PDB entry 1SMY | X-ray diffraction, 2.70 A resolution | chains C and F of the 6 polymer chains in the assembly

Chain C:
Name: DNA-directed RNA polymerase beta chain
Organism: Thermus thermophilus
Notes: EC 2.7.7.6
UniProtKB: Q8RQE9 (RPOB_THETH); numbering as in UniProt (aligned over 1-1119)
Chain sequence (1119 residues; each row starts with the number of its first residue):
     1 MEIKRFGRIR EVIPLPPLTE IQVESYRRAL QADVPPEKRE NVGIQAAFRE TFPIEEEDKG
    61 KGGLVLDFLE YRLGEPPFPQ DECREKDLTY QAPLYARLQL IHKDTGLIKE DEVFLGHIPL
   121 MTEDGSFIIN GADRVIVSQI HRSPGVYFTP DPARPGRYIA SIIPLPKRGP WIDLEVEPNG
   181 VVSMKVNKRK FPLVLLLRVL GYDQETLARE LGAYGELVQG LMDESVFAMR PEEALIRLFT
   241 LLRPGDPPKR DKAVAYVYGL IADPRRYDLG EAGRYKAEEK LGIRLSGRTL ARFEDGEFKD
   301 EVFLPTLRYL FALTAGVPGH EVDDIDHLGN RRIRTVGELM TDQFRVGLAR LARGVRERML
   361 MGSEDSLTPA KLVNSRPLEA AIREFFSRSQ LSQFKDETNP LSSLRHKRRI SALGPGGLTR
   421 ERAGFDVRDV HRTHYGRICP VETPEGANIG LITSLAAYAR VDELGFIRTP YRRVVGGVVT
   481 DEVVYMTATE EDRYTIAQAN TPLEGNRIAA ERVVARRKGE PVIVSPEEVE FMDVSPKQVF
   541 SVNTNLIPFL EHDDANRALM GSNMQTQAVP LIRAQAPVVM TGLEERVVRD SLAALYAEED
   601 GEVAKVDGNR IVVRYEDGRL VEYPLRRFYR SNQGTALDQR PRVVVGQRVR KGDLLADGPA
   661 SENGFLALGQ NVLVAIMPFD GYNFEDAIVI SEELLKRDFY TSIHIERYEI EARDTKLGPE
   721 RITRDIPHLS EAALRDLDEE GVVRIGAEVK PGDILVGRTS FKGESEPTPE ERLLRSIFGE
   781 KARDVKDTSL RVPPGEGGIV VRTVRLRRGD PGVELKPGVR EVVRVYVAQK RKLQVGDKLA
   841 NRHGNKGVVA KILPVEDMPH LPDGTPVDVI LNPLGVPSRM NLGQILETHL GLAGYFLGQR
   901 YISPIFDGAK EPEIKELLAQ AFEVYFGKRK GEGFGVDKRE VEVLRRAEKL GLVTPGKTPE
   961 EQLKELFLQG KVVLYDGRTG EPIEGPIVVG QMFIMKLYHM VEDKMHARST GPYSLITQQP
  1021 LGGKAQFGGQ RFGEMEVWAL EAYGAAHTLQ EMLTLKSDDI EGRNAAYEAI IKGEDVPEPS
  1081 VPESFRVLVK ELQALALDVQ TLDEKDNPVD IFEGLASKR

Chain F:
Name: principal sigma factor
Organism: Thermus thermophilus
Chain sequence (423 residues; numbered 1 to 423; the number before each row is that of its first residue):
     1 MKKSKRKNAQ AQEAQETEVL VQEEAEELPE FPEGEPDPDL EDPDLALEDD LLDLPEEGEG
    61 LDLEEEEEDL PIPKISTSDP VRQYLHEIGQ VPLLTLEEEV ELARKVEEGM EAIKKLSEIT
   121 GLDPDLIREV VRAKILGSAR VRHIPGLKET LDPKTVEEID QKLKSLPKEH KRYLHIAREG
   181 EAARQHLIEA NLRLVVSIAK KYTGRGLSFL DLIQEGNQGL IRAVEKFEYK RRFKFSTYAT
   241 WWIRQAINRA IADQARTIRI PVHMVETINK LSRTARQLQQ ELGREPTYEE IAEAMGPGWD
   301 AKRVEETLKI AQEPVSLETP IGDEKDSFYG DFIPDEHLPS PVDAATQSLL SEELEKALSK
   361 LSEREAMVLK LRKGLIDGRE HTLEEVGAFF GVTRERIRQI ENKALRKLKY HESRTRKLRD
   421 FLD
Unresolved in the structure: 1-73, 379-383

Chain C / chain F interface:
Residue-residue contacts (40; chain C residue first):
  Phe114(C) - Glu281(F)
  Phe114(C) - Leu282(F)
  Phe114(C) - Gly283(F)
  Ser375(C) - Gln279(F)
  Asp714(C) - Lys309(F)  salt bridge
  His728(C) - Asp423(F)  salt bridge
  Leu729(C) - Phe421(F)  hydrophobic
  Glu764(C) - Glu336(F)
  Glu771(C) - Asp423(F)
  Leu773(C) - Leu354(F)  hydrophobic
  Arg775(C) - Asp423(F)  salt bridge
  Phe778(C) - Leu418(F)
  Phe778(C) - Arg419(F)
  Gly818(C) - Glu305(F)
  Gly818(C) - Lys309(F)
  Thr1010(C) - Pro341(F)
  Pro1012(C) - Pro334(F)  hydrophobic
  Tyr1013(C) - Ile333(F)
  Tyr1013(C) - Pro334(F)
  Tyr1013(C) - Asp335(F)  hydrogen bond (backbone-backbone)
  Ser1014(C) - Gly330(F)  hydrogen bond (side chain-backbone)
  Ser1014(C) - Asp331(F)  hydrogen bond (side chain-backbone)
  Ser1014(C) - Ile333(F)
  Leu1015(C) - Ile333(F)  hydrogen bond (backbone-backbone)
  Ile1016(C) - Leu317(F)  hydrophobic
  Ile1016(C) - Gly330(F)
  Gln1018(C) - Asp335(F)
  Gln1018(C) - Leu338(F)
  Gln1019(C) - Asp331(F)
  Pro1020(C) - Asp331(F)
  Leu1021(C) - Asp331(F)
  Leu1021(C) - Phe332(F)
  Arg1031(C) - Asp331(F)  salt bridge
  Arg1063(C) - Pro341(F)
  Asn1064(C) - Pro339(F)
  Asn1064(C) - Pro341(F)
  Asn1064(C) - Ala344(F)
  Tyr1067(C) - Pro341(F)
  Tyr1067(C) - Val342(F)
  Tyr1067(C) - Ala345(F)  hydrophobic
Interface residues without a listed pair, chain C (36 interface residues in all): His117, Pro769, Glu770, Leu774, Ser776, Ile777, Pro817, Gly1011, Thr1017, Ile1060, Glu1068
Interface residues without a listed pair, chain F (33 interface residues in all): Tyr288, Ser340, Ser348, Leu350, Lys373, Gly374, Leu405, Arg416

Overview:
Chain C and chain F form an interface of 36 and 33 residues respectively, with 4 hydrogen bonds and 4 salt
bridges. Polar contacts include Asp714(C)-Lys309(F), His728(C)-Asp423(F) and Arg775(C)-Asp423(F).
Chain C is DNA-directed RNA polymerase beta chain and chain F is principal sigma factor, both from Thermus
thermophilus; the structure, Structural basis for transcription regulation by alarmone ppGpp, was determined
by X-ray diffraction.
